4NO1 - chains M and b of the 28 polymer chains in the assembly; structure by X-ray diffraction, 2.50 A resolution.

Chain M:
Protein: Proteasome subunit beta type-7
Source organism: Saccharomyces cerevisiae S288c
Notes: EC 3.4.25.1
Reference sequence: P30657 (PSB7_YEAST); residues -12 to 233 here correspond to UniProt positions 21-266 (UniProt number = residue number + 33)
Sequence (246 residues; row label = number of the first residue in the row; numbers below 1 keep their minus sign (Thr-12 is residue -12)):
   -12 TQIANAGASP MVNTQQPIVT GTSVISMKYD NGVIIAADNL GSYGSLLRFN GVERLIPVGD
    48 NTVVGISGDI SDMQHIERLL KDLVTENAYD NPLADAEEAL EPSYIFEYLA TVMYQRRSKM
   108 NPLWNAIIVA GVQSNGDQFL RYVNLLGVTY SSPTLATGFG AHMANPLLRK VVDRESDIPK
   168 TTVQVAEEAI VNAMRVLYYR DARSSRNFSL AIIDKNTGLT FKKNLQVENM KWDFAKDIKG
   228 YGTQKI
Not modelled in the structure: -12 to 0

Chain b:
Protein: Proteasome subunit beta type-1
Source organism: Saccharomyces cerevisiae S288c
Notes: EC 3.4.25.1
Reference sequence: P38624 (PSB1_YEAST); residues 1-196 here correspond to UniProt positions 20-215 (UniProt number = residue number + 19)
Sequence (196 residues; row label = number of the first residue in the row):
     1 TSIMAVTFKD GVILGADSRT TTGAYIANRV TDKLTRVHDK IWCCRSGSAA DTQAIADIVQ
    61 YHLELYTSQY GTPSTETAAS VFKELCYENK DNLTAGIIVA GYDDKNKGEV YTIPLGGSVH
   121 KLPYAIAGSG STFIYGYCDK NFRENMSKEE TVDFIKHSLS QAIKWDGSSG GVIRMVVLTA
   181 AGVERLIFYP DEYEQL
Swiss-Prot annotation at these positions:
  - active site: Thr1 (Nucleophile)

Chain M / chain b interface:
Pairs across the interface (62):
  Ser32(M) with Trp165(b); Asp166(b); Gly167(b), hydrogen bond (backbone-backbone)
  Leu33(M) with Phe133(b), hydrophobic; Trp165(b)
  Leu34(M) with Lys164(b); Trp165(b), hydrogen bond (backbone-backbone); Asp166(b); Gly167(b)
  Arg35(M) with Trp165(b)
  Phe146(M) with Ala24(b); Tyr25(b)
  Tyr185(M) with Glu194(b), hydrogen bond
  Tyr186(M) with Ile26(b); Arg29(b)
  Arg187(M) with Ala24(b); Tyr25(b); Ile26(b), hydrogen bond (backbone-backbone); Ala27(b), hydrogen bond (side chain-backbone); Asn28(b); Arg29(b)
  Asp188(M) with Ala24(b); Ile26(b)
  Ala189(M) with Arg19(b); Thr21(b); Ala24(b), hydrogen bond (backbone-backbone); Ile26(b); Gly167(b)
  Arg190(M) with Gly167(b)
  Arg193(M) with Asp191(b), salt bridge; Glu194(b), salt bridge
  Lys218(M) with Arg29(b), hydrogen bond (backbone-side chain)
  Trp219(M) with Arg29(b); Gly171(b); Val172(b), hydrophobic; Tyr189(b); Pro190(b)
  Asp220(M) with Tyr189(b)
  Phe221(M) with Arg29(b); Val30(b), hydrophobic
  Ala222(M) with Val30(b), hydrophobic; Arg174(b), hydrogen bond (backbone-side chain); Ile187(b), hydrophobic
  Lys223(M) with Ile187(b); Tyr189(b)
  Ile225(M) with Val30(b), hydrophobic; Arg174(b)
  Lys226(M) with Asp32(b)
  Gly227(M) with Asp32(b), hydrogen bond (backbone-side chain)
  Tyr228(M) with Thr35(b); Arg45(b); Gln53(b), hydrogen bond (side chain-backbone); Ala56(b); Asp57(b), hydrogen bond
  Gln231(M) with Asp32(b); Leu34(b); Thr35(b); Arg36(b), hydrogen bond (side chain-backbone); Trp42(b); Arg185(b)
  Ile233(M) with Trp42(b); Arg185(b), hydrogen bond (backbone-side chain)
Also at the interface, not in a pair above, chain M (26 interface residues in all): Met150, Met217
Also at the interface, not in a pair above, chain b (36 interface residues in all): Gly23, Ile163, Ser168, Val183

Summary:
The interface between chain M and chain b involves 26 residues on one side and 36 on the other; the contacts
include 13 hydrogen bonds and 2 salt bridges. Polar contacts include Arg193(M)-Asp191(b), Arg193(M)-Glu194(b)
and Tyr185(M)-Glu194(b).
Chain M is Proteasome subunit beta type-7 and chain b is Proteasome subunit beta type-1, both from
Saccharomyces cerevisiae S288c; the structure, yCP in complex with Z-Leu-Leu-Leu-B(OH)2, was determined by
X-ray diffraction together with 4NNN, 4NNW, 4NO6, 4NO8 and 4NO9 from the same study.
